PDB entry 3V2A | X-ray diffraction, 3.20 A resolution | chains R and A

[Chain R]
Protein: Vascular endothelial growth factor receptor 2
Source organism: Homo sapiens
Notes: EC 2.7.10.1
UniProtKB: P35968 (VGFR2_HUMAN); numbering as in UniProt (aligned over 1-764)
Chain sequence (772 residues; each row starts with the number of its first residue):
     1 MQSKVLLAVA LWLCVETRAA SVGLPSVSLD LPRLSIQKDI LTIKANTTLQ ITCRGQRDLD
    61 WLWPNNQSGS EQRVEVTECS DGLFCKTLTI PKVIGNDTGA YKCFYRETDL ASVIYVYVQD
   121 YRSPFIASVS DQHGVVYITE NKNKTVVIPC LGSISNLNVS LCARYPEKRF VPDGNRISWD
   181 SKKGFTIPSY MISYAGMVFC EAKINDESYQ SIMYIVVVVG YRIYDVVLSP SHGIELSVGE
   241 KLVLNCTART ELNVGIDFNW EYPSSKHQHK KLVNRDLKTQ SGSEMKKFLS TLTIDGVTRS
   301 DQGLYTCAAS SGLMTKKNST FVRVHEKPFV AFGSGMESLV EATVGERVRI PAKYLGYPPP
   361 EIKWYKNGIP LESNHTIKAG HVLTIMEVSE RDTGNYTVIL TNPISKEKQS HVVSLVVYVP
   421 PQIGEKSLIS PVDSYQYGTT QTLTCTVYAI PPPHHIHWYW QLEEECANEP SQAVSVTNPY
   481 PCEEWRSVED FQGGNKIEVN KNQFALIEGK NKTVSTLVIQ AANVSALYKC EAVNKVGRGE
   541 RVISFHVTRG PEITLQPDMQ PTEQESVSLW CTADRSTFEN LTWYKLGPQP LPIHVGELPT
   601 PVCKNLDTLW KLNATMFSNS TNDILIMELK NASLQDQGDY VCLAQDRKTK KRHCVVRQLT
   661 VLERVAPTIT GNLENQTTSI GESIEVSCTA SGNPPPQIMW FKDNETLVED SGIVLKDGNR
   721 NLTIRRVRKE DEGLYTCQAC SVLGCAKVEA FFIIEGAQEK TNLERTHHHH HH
Disordered / not traced: 1-131, 264-271, 278-282, 330-772
Construct notes: expression tag (765-772)
Disulfide bonds: Cys150-Cys200, Cys246-Cys307
Curated features (UniProtKB/Swiss-Prot):
  - glycosylation (N-linked (GlcNAc...) asparagine): Asn46, Asn66, Asn96, Asn143, Asn158, Asn245, Asn318, Asn374, Asn395, Asn511, Asn523, Asn580, Asn613, Asn619, Asn631, Asn675, Asn704, Asn721
  - natural variant: Gln2 (Q2R: In a lung adenocarcinoma sample), Ala248 (A248G: In a renal clear cell carcinoma sample), Arg275 (R275L: In a colorectal cancer sample), Cys482 (C482R: Probable risk factor for HCI)
  - mutagenesis: Arg726 (R726A: Strongly reduced autophosphorylation and activation of MAP kinases), Asp731 (D731A: Strongly reduced autophosphorylation and activation of MAP kinases)

[Chain A]
Protein: Vascular endothelial growth factor A
Source organism: Homo sapiens
UniProtKB: P15692 (VEGFA_HUMAN); residues 1-114 here correspond to UniProt positions 27-140 (UniProt number = residue number + 26)
Chain sequence (134 residues; row label = number of the first residue in the row; numbers below 1 keep their minus sign (Ala-12 is residue -12)):
   -12 AEFGSHHHHH HGSAPMAEGG GQNHHEVVKF MDVYQRSYCH PIETLVDIFQ EYPDEIEYIF
    48 KPSCVPLMRC GGCCNDEGLE CVPTEESNIT MQIMRIKPHQ GQHIGEMSFL QHNKCECRPK
   108 KDRARQENCD KPRR
Disordered / not traced: -12 to 12, 108-121
Construct notes: expression tag (-12 to 0, 115-121)
Disulfide bonds: Cys26-Cys68, Cys51-Cys60, Cys57-Cys102, Cys61-Cys104
From the paper describing this entry:
  - post-translational modification sites: Asn75

[Chain R / chain A interface]
Contacting residue pairs - 26 pairs, chain R then chain A:
  Tyr137(R) - Gln89(A)
  Ile215(R) - Met81(A)  hydrophobic
  Val216(R) - Lys48(A)
  Val217(R) - Lys48(A)
  Val217(R) - Ile83(A)  hydrophobic
  Val218(R) - Ile46(A)
  Val219(R) - His86(A)
  Gly220(R) - His86(A)
  Tyr221(R) - His86(A)
  Gly255(R) - Ile43(A)
  Gly255(R) - Glu44(A)
  Gly255(R) - Pro85(A)
  Ile256(R) - Ile43(A)  hydrogen bond (backbone-backbone)
  Ile256(R) - Glu44(A)  hydrogen bond (backbone-backbone)
  Asp257(R) - Glu44(A)
  Phe258(R) - Ile43(A)  hydrophobic
  Asn274(R) - Pro40(A)
  Asn274(R) - Asp41(A)
  Arg275(R) - Pro40(A)
  Arg275(R) - Ile43(A)
  Asp276(R) - Ile43(A)
  Phe288(R) - Ile43(A)  hydrophobic
  Ser311(R) - His86(A)
  Gly312(R) - Pro85(A)
  Gly312(R) - His86(A)
  Leu313(R) - His86(A)  hydrogen bond (backbone-side chain)
Interface residues without a listed pair, chain R (23 interface residues in all): His133, Val135, Asn253, Val273
Interface residues without a listed pair, chain A (12 interface residues in all): Ile91
The authors on this interface:
  - pairs named by the authors: Gly255(R)-Pro85(A), Phe258(R)-Ile43(A), Phe288(R)-Ile43(A), Ile83(A)-Val217(R)
  - interface residues, chain A: His86(A)

[Overview]
23 residues of chain R and 12 residues of chain A are in contact; the contacts include 3 hydrogen bonds. Polar
contacts include Leu313(R)-His86(A), Ile256(R)-Ile43(A) and Ile256(R)-Glu44(A). The paper describes contacts
between Gly255(R) and Pro85(A), Phe258(R) and Ile43(A) and Phe288(R) and Ile43(A) among others. From the
paper: the interface residue His86(A); a modification site at Asn75(A).
Chain R is Vascular endothelial growth factor receptor 2 and chain A is Vascular endothelial growth factor A,
both from Homo sapiens; the structure, Vegfr-2/vegf-A complex structure, was determined by X-ray diffraction,
deposited together with 3V6B.
